1M19 - chains J and E of the 10 polymer chains in the assembly; structure by X-ray diffraction, 2.30 A resolution.

== Chain J ==
Molecule: Palindromic 146 Base Pair DNA Fragment
Sequence (146 nucleotides; numbered 147 to 292; the number before each row is that of its first residue):
   147 ATCAATATCCACCTGCAGATTCTACCAAAAGTGTATTTGGAAACTGCTCC
   197 ATCAAAAGGCATGTTCAGCGGAATTCCGCTGAACATGCCTTTTGATGGAG
   247 CAGTTTCCAAATACACTTTTGGTAGAATCTGCAGGTGGATATTGAT
Residues lining bound ligands:
  - gamma-amino-butanoic acid / beta-alanine / 3-amino-(dimethylpropylamine) / IMT / 4-amino-(1-methylpyrrole)-2-carboxylic acid, molecule 1: DA176, DG177, DT178, DG179, DT180, DA181, DT182, DT183, DT184
  - gamma-amino-butanoic acid / beta-alanine / 3-amino-(dimethylpropylamine) / IMT / 4-amino-(1-methylpyrrole)-2-carboxylic acid, molecule 2: DG186, DA187, DA188, DA189, DC190, DT191, DG192, DC193, DT194, DC195
  - gamma-amino-butanoic acid / beta-alanine / 3-amino-(dimethylpropylamine) / IMT / 4-amino-(1-methylpyrrole)-2-carboxylic acid, molecule 3: DA219, DT220, DT221, DC222, DC223, DG224, DC225, DT226, DG227
  - gamma-amino-butanoic acid / beta-alanine / 3-amino-(dimethylpropylamine) / IMT / 4-amino-(1-methylpyrrole)-2-carboxylic acid, molecule 4: DA248, DG249, DT250, DT251, DT252, DC253, DC254
  - gamma-amino-butanoic acid / beta-alanine / 3-amino-(dimethylpropylamine) / IMT / 4-amino-(1-methylpyrrole)-2-carboxylic acid, molecule 5: DT258, DA259, DC260, DA261, DC262, DT263, DT264, DT265, DT266

== Chain E ==
Name: Histone H3.3C
Organism: Xenopus laevis
UniProt: P02302 (H3C_XENLA); residues 601-735 here correspond to UniProt positions 2-136 (UniProt number = residue number - 599)
Sequence (135 residues; numbered 601 to 735; the number before each row is that of its first residue):
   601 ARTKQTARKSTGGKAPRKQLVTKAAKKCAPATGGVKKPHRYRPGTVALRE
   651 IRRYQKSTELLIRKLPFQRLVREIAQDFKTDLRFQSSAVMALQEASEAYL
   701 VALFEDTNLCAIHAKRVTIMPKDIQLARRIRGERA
Unresolved in the structure: 601-637
Sequence notes: conflict Ser-686 (Arg87 in P02302)
UniProt features mapped onto this chain:
  - modified residue: Arg-602 (Asymmetric dimethylarginine), Thr-603 (Phosphothreonine), Lys-604 (Allysine), Gln-605 (5-glutamyl dopamine), Thr-606 (Phosphothreonine), Lys-609 (N6-(2-hydroxyisobutyryl)lysine), Ser-610 (ADP-ribosylserine), Thr-611 (Phosphothreonine), Lys-614 (N6-(2-hydroxyisobutyryl)lysine), Arg-617 (Asymmetric dimethylarginine), Lys-618 (N6-(2-hydroxyisobutyryl)lysine), Lys-623 (N6-(2-hydroxyisobutyryl)lysine), Lys-627 (N6-(2-hydroxyisobutyryl)lysine), Lys-636 (N6-(2-hydroxyisobutyryl)lysine), Tyr-641 (Phosphotyrosine), Lys-656 (N6-(2-hydroxyisobutyryl)lysine), Ser-657 (Phosphoserine), Lys-664 (N6-(2-hydroxyisobutyryl)lysine), Lys-679 (N6-(2-hydroxyisobutyryl)lysine), Thr-680 (Phosphothreonine) and 2 more in UniProt
Metal / ion sites: Mn2+ near Asp-677 (its only coordinating residue here)

== Interface between chain J and chain E ==
Residue-residue contacts - 27 pairs, chain J then chain E:
  DC196(J) with Arg-683(E), hydrogen bond to the sugar; Phe-684(E), sugar contact; Gln-685(E), phosphate contact; Ser-686(E), hydrogen bond to the phosphate
  DA197(J) with Arg-672(E), salt bridge to the phosphate; Arg-683(E), sugar contact; Phe-684(E), hydrogen bond to the phosphate
  DA207(J) with Arg-663(E), phosphate contact
  DC212(J) with Arg-640(E), base contact
  DG214(J) with Arg-642(E), phosphate contact; Pro-643(E), phosphate contact
  DC215(J) with Arg-642(E), salt bridge to the phosphate; Pro-643(E), phosphate contact
  DG216(J) with Val-717(E), phosphate contact; Thr-718(E), hydrogen bond to the phosphate
  DG217(J) with Lys-715(E), phosphate contact; Arg-716(E), phosphate contact; Val-717(E), hydrogen bond to the phosphate; Thr-718(E), hydrogen bond to the phosphate
  DA218(J) with Arg-716(E), salt bridge to the phosphate; Met-720(E), phosphate contact
  DT289(J) with Tyr-641(E), phosphate contact; Thr-645(E), phosphate contact
  DG290(J) with Arg-640(E), sugar contact; Tyr-641(E), phosphate contact; Arg-642(E), hydrogen bond to the phosphate; Thr-645(E), hydrogen bond to the phosphate
Other interface residues (no listed pair), chain J (13 interface residues in all): DC206, DA291
Other interface residues (no listed pair), chain E (18 interface residues in all): His-639, Lys-722

== Overview ==
Chain J and chain E form an interface of 13 and 18 residues respectively; the contacts include 8 hydrogen
bonds and 3 salt bridges. Polar pairs include DC196(J)/Arg-683(E), DC196(J)/Ser-686(E) and
DA197(J)/Phe-684(E).
Here chain J is Palindromic 146 Base Pair DNA Fragment and chain E is Histone H3.3C (Xenopus laevis). Entry
1M19 (Ligand binding alters the structure and dynamics of nucleosomal DNA) was determined by X-ray
diffraction, deposited together with 1M18 and 1M1A.
